PDB entry 6NQB | electron microscopy, 3.80 A resolution | chains A and Q of the 16 polymer chains in the assembly

== Chain A ==
Molecule: 16S ribosomal RNA
From: Escherichia coli
Sequence (1542 nucleotides; each row starts with the number of its first residue):
     1 AAAUUGAAGA GUUUGAUCAU GGCUCAGAUU GAACGCUGGC GGCAGGCCUA ACACAUGCAA
    61 GUCGAACGGU AACAGGAAGA AGCUUGCUUC UUUGCUGACG AGUGGCGGAC GGGUGAGUAA
   121 UGUCUGGGAA ACUGCCUGAU GGAGGGGGAU AACUACUGGA AACGGUAGCU AAUACCGCAU
   181 AACGUCGCAA GACCAAAGAG GGGGACCUUC GGGCCUCUUG CCAUCGGAUG UGCCCAGAUG
   241 GGAUUAGCUA GUAGGUGGGG UAACGGCUCA CCUAGGCGAC GAUCCCUAGC UGGUCUGAGA
   301 GGAUGACCAG CCACACUGGA ACUGAGACAC GGUCCAGACU CCUACGGGAG GCAGCAGUGG
   361 GGAAUAUUGC ACAAUGGGCG CAAGCCUGAU GCAGCCAUGC CGCGUGUAUG AAGAAGGCCU
   421 UCGGGUUGUA AAGUACUUUC AGCGGGGAGG AAGGGAGUAA AGUUAAUACC UUUGCUCAUU
   481 GACGUUACCC GCAGAAGAAG CACCGGCUAA CUCCGUGCCA GCAGCCGCGG UAAUACGGAG
   541 GGUGCAAGCG UUAAUCGGAA UUACUGGGCG UAAAGCGCAC GCAGGCGGUU UGUUAAGUCA
   601 GAUGUGAAAU CCCCGGGCUC AACCUGGGAA CUGCAUCUGA UACUGGCAAG CUUGAGUCUC
   661 GUAGAGGGGG GUAGAAUUCC AGGUGUAGCG GUGAAAUGCG UAGAGAUCUG GAGGAAUACC
   721 GGUGGCGAAG GCGGCCCCCU GGACGAAGAC UGACGCUCAG GUGCGAAAGC GUGGGGAGCA
   781 AACAGGAUUA GAUACCCUGG UAGUCCACGC CGUAAACGAU GUCGACUUGG AGGUUGUGCC
   841 CUUGAGGCGU GGCUUCCGGA GCUAACGCGU UAAGUCGACC GCCUGGGGAG UACGGCCGCA
   901 AGGUUAAAAC UCAAAUGAAU UGACGGGGGC CCGCACAAGC GGUGGAGCAU GUGGUUUAAU
   961 UCGAUGCAAC GCGAAGAACC UUACCUGGUC UUGACAUCCA CGGAAGUUUU CAGAGAUGAG
  1021 AAUGUGCCUU CGGGAACCGU GAGACAGGUG CUGCAUGGCU GUCGUCAGCU CGUGUUGUGA
  1081 AAUGUUGGGU UAAGUCCCGC AACGAGCGCA ACCCUUAUCC UUUGUUGCCA GCGGUCCGGC
  1141 CGGGAACUCA AAGGAGACUG CCAGUGAUAA ACUGGAGGAA GGUGGGGAUG ACGUCAAGUC
  1201 AUCAUGGCCC UUACGACCAG GGCUACACAC GUGCUACAAU GGCGCAUACA AAGAGAAGCG
  1261 ACCUCGCGAG AGCAAGCGGA CCUCAUAAAG UGCGUCGUAG UCCGGAUUGG AGUCUGCAAC
  1321 UCGACUCCAU GAAGUCGGAA UCGCUAGUAA UCGUGGAUCA GAAUGCCACG GUGAAUACGU
  1381 UCCCGGGCCU UGUACACACC GCCCGUCACA CCAUGGGAGU GGGUUGCAAA AGAAGUAGGU
  1441 AGCUUAACCU UCGGGAGGGC GCUUACCACU UUGUGAUUCA UGACUGGGGU GAAGUCGUAA
  1501 CAAGGUAACC GUAGGGGAAC CUGCGGUUGG AUCACCUCCU UA
Unresolved in the structure: 1-4, 681-711, 781-800, 1397-1542

== Chain Q ==
Molecule: 30S ribosomal protein S17
From: Escherichia coli
Reference sequence: A0A0G3QJD8 (A0A0G3QJD8_9GAMM); residues 3-81 here correspond to UniProt positions 4-82 (UniProt number = residue number + 1)
Sequence (79 residues; row label = number of the first residue in the row):
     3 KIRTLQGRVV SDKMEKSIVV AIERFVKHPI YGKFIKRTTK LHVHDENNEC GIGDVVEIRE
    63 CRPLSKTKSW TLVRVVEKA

== Interface between chain A and chain Q ==
Residue-residue contacts - 39 pairs, chain A then chain Q:
  A130(A) with Arg-64(Q), salt bridge to the phosphate; Pro-65(Q), base contact
  C234(A) with Ser-71(Q), sugar contact
  C235(A) with Ser-71(Q), sugar contact; Trp-72(Q), sugar contact
  G237(A) with Arg-26(Q), sugar contact; Thr-41(Q), phosphate contact
  A253(A) with Lys-68(Q), salt bridge to the phosphate
  G254(A) with Glu-17(Q), hydrogen bond to the sugar; Ser-19(Q), hydrogen bond to the phosphate; Lys-68(Q), phosphate contact; Lys-70(Q), phosphate contact
  G255(A) with Glu-17(Q), sugar contact; Ser-19(Q), phosphate contact; His-46(Q), salt bridge to the phosphate; Ser-67(Q), hydrogen bond to the phosphate; Lys-70(Q), salt bridge to the phosphate
  C264(A) with Arg-64(Q), hydrogen bond to the sugar; Pro-65(Q), hydrogen bond to the sugar
  G265(A) with Arg-64(Q), salt bridge to the phosphate; Pro-65(Q), phosphate contact; Leu-66(Q), hydrogen bond to the sugar; Ser-67(Q), sugar contact
  G266(A) with Lys-68(Q), sugar contact
  G275(A) with Lys-15(Q), salt bridge to the phosphate; Met-16(Q), phosphate contact
  G276(A) with Met-16(Q), phosphate contact; His-44(Q), hydrogen bond to the phosphate
  C277(A) with His-44(Q), salt bridge to the phosphate
  G278(A) with Lys-42(Q), salt bridge to the phosphate
  C280(A) with Lys-38(Q), base contact; Thr-40(Q), base contact
  C564(A) with Ile-32(Q), base contact; Tyr-33(Q), sugar contact
  G585(A) with Lys-35(Q), phosphate contact
  A596(A) with Arg-5(Q), phosphate contact
  G597(A) with Phe-27(Q), sugar contact; Phe-36(Q), sugar contact
  U636(A) with Arg-5(Q), salt bridge to the phosphate
Other interface residues (no listed pair), chain A (26 interface residues in all): A236, C267, U273, G301, C586, C879
Other interface residues (no listed pair), chain Q (30 interface residues in all): Val-21, Arg-39, Leu-43, Glu-62, Thr-69

== Overview ==
The interface between chain A and chain Q involves 26 residues on one side and 30 on the other, with 7
hydrogen bonds and 9 salt bridges. Among the polar pairs are G254(A)/Glu-17(Q), C264(A)/Arg-64(Q) and
C264(A)/Pro-65(Q).
Here chain A is 16S ribosomal RNA and chain Q is 30S ribosomal protein S17, both from Escherichia coli. Entry
6NQB (Role of Era in Assembly and Homeostasis of the Ribosomal Small Subunit) was determined by electron
microscopy.
